PDB entry 8I8F | X-ray diffraction, 1.89 A resolution | chains A and B

Chain A (and B):
Name: Metallo beta lactamase NDM-1
Source organism: Klebsiella pneumoniae
Notes: chain B of this document is another copy of the same molecule, construct and numbering; everything in this record applies to it too
UniProt: E9NWK5 (E9NWK5_KLEPN); numbering as in UniProt (aligned over 1-270)
Sequence (270 residues; numbered 1 to 270; the number before each row is that of its first residue):
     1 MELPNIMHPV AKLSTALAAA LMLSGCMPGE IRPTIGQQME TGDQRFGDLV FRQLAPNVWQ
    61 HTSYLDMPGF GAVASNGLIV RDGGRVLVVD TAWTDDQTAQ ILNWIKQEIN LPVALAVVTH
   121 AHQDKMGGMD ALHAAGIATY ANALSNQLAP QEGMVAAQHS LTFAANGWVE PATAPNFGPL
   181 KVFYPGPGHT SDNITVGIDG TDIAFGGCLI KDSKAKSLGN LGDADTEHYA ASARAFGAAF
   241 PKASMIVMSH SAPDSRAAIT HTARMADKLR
Not modelled in the structure: 1-30 (chain B: 1-31)
Bound ions: Zn2+ site 1: H120, H122, H189 (together with OL6); Zn2+ site 2: D124, C208, H250 (together with OL6)
Small-molecule neighbours:
  - OL6 ((2R,4S)-5,5-dimethyl-2-[(1R)-1-(2-naphthalen-1-yloxyethanoylamino)-2-oxidanyl-2-oxidanylidene-ethyl]-1,3-thiazolidine-4-carboxylic acid), molecule 1: T34, P68, G69, F70
  - OL6, molecule 2: I35, L65, M67, F70, V73, W93, H122, Q123, D124, H189, C208, K211, L218, G219, N220, H250

Interface between chain A and chain B:
Contacting residue pairs - 30 pairs, chain A then chain B:
  R32(A) - L221(B)
  R32(A) - K268(B)
  R32(A) - L269(B)
  P33(A) - S217(B)  hydrogen bond (backbone-side chain)
  T34(A) - S217(B)  hydrogen bond (backbone-side chain)
  T34(A) - G219(B)  hydrogen bond (side chain-backbone)
  T34(A) - N220(B)
  I35(A) - I35(B)  hydrophobic
  I35(A) - F70(B)  hydrophobic
  Q38(A) - K216(B)
  Q38(A) - S217(B)
  G69(A) - N220(B)  hydrogen bond (backbone-side chain)
  F70(A) - F70(B)  hydrophobic
  F70(A) - N220(B)
  G71(A) - N220(B)
  D212(A) - K216(B)  salt bridge
  K216(A) - Q38(B)
  K216(A) - D212(B)  salt bridge
  K216(A) - K214(B)
  S217(A) - P33(B)
  S217(A) - T34(B)  hydrogen bond (side chain-backbone)
  S217(A) - Q38(B)
  G219(A) - T34(B)  hydrogen bond (backbone-side chain)
  N220(A) - T34(B)
  N220(A) - G69(B)  hydrogen bond (side chain-backbone)
  N220(A) - F70(B)  hydrogen bond (side chain-backbone)
  N220(A) - G71(B)
  L221(A) - R32(B)
  T226(A) - R32(B)
  L269(A) - R32(B)
Other interface residues (no listed pair), chain A (19 interface residues in all): G36, M39, K214
Other interface residues (no listed pair), chain B (18 interface residues in all): V73

Overview:
19 residues of chain A face 18 of chain B across their interface; the contacts include 8 hydrogen bonds and 2
salt bridges. Polar contacts include D212(A)-K216(B), P33(A)-S217(B) and T34(A)-S217(B). Bound to chain A:
compound OL6.
Chain A and chain B are both Metallo beta lactamase NDM-1 (Klebsiella pneumoniae); the structure, Crystal
structure of NDM-1 at pH5.5 (Succinate) in complex with hydrolyzed compound 1, was determined by X-ray
diffraction, deposited together with 8GPC, 8GPD and 8GPE.
